Entry 1JX9 (X-ray diffraction, 2.28 A resolution); this record covers chains A and B.

# Chain A
Name: penicillin G acylase alpha subunit
Organism: Escherichia coli
Notes: EC 3.5.1.11; fragment: alpha subunit of penicillin acylase
UniProtKB: P06875 (PAC_ECOLI); residues 0-208 here correspond to UniProt positions 26-234 (UniProt number = residue number + 26)
Sequence (209 residues; numbered 0 to 208; the number before each row is that of its first residue; numbering starts at 0):
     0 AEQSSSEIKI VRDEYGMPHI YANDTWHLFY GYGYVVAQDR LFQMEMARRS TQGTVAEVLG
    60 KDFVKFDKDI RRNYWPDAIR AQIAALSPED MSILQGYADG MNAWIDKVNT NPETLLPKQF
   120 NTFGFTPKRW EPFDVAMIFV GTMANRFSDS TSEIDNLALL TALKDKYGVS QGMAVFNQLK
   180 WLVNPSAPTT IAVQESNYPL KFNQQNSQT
Disordered / not traced: 0-2
UniProt features mapped onto this chain:
  - binding site (Ca(2+)): Glu152
Bound ions: Ca2+: Glu152 (shared with Asp73(B), Val75(B), Asp76(B), Pro205(B) of chain B)
Reported in the primary citation:
  - conformationally variable residues (helix shift): Asn144 to Phe146

# Chain B
Name: penicillin G acylase beta subunit
Organism: Escherichia coli
Notes: EC 3.5.1.11; fragment: beta subunit of penicillin acylase
UniProtKB: P06875 (PAC_ECOLI); residues 1-557 here correspond to UniProt positions 290-846 (UniProt number = residue number + 289)
Sequence (557 residues; row label = number of the first residue in the row):
     1 SNMWVIGKSK AQDAKAIMVN GPQAGWYAPA YTYGIGLHGA GYDVTGNTPF AYPGLVFGHN
    61 GVISWGSTAG FGDDVDIFAE RLSAEKPGYY LHNGKWVKML SREETITVKN GQAETFTVWR
   121 TVHGNILQTD QTTQTAYAKS RAWDGKELAS LLAWTHQMKA KNWQEWTQQA AKQALTINWY
   181 YADVNGNIGY VHTGAYPDRQ SGHDPRLPVP GTGKWDWKGL LPFEMNPKVY NPQSGYIANW
   241 NNSPQKDYPA SDLFAFLWGG ADRVTEIDRL LEQKPRLTAD QAWDVIRQTS RQDLNLRLFL
   301 PTLQAATSGL TQSDPRRQLV ETLTRWDGIN LLNDDGKTWQ QPGSAILNVW LTSMLKRTVV
   361 AAVPMPFDKW YSASGYETTQ DGPTGSLNIS VGAKILYEAV QGDKSPIPQA VDLFAGKPQQ
   421 EVVLAALEDT WETLSKRYGN NVSNWKTPAM ALTFRANNFF GVPQAAAEET RHQAEYQNRG
   481 TENDMIVFSP TTSDRPVLAW DVVAPGQSGF IAPDGTVDKH YEDQLKMYEN FGRKSLWLTK
   541 QDVEAHKESQ EVLHVQR
Construct notes: engineered mutation Ala24 (Phe313 in P06875), Leu148 (Val437 in P06875)
UniProt features mapped onto this chain:
  - active site: Ser1 (Nucleophile)
  - binding site (Ca(2+)): Asp73, Val75, Asp76, Pro205, Asp252
Bound ions: Ca2+: Asp73, Val75, Asp76, Pro205, Asp252 (shared with Glu152(A) of chain A)

# How chain A and chain B interact
Residue-residue contacts - 363 pairs, chain A then chain B:
  Ser5(A) with Leu553(B); His554(B); Val555(B), hydrogen bond (backbone-backbone)
  Glu6(A) with Val552(B); Leu553(B); His554(B), salt bridge
  Ile7(A) with Glu551(B); Val552(B); Leu553(B), hydrogen bond (backbone-backbone)
  Lys8(A) with Gln550(B); Glu551(B)
  Ile9(A) with Gln550(B); Glu551(B), hydrogen bond (backbone-backbone); Leu553(B), hydrophobic
  Val10(A) with Val543(B), hydrophobic; Lys547(B); Ser549(B)
  Arg11(A) with Lys547(B); Glu548(B), hydrogen bond (backbone-backbone); Ser549(B), hydrogen bond (backbone-backbone)
  Asp12(A) with Trp537(B); His546(B); Glu548(B)
  Glu13(A) with His520(B); His546(B), salt bridge; Glu548(B)
  Tyr14(A) with Gln507(B); His520(B), hydrogen bond (backbone-side chain); Asp523(B); Gln524(B); Met527(B); Lys534(B)
  Gly15(A) with Gln507(B); His520(B), hydrogen bond (backbone-side chain); Glu548(B)
  Met16(A) with Gly34(B); Ile35(B); Gly36(B); Thr45(B); Gly46(B); Gln507(B); Leu536(B), hydrophobic
  Pro17(A) with Tyr33(B); Gly34(B); Ile35(B); Gly36(B), hydrogen bond (backbone-backbone); Gln507(B)
  His18(A) with Gly36(B); His38(B), hydrogen bond; Thr45(B); Trp537(B), hydrogen bond (side chain-backbone); Val543(B)
  Ile19(A) with Ile35(B), hydrophobic; Gly36(B), hydrogen bond (backbone-backbone); Leu37(B); His38(B), hydrogen bond (backbone-backbone)
  Tyr20(A) with His38(B); Val543(B)
  Ala21(A) with His38(B), hydrogen bond (backbone-backbone); Gly39(B); Ala40(B)
  Asn22(A) with Ala40(B), hydrogen bond (backbone-backbone)
  Asp23(A) with Ala40(B)
  Thr24(A) with Ala40(B)
  Trp25(A) with Val555(B), hydrophobic; Arg557(B)
  His26(A) with Val555(B), hydrogen bond (side chain-backbone)
  Leu27(A) with Leu37(B), hydrophobic; His38(B); Gly39(B); Tyr42(B), hydrophobic
  Phe28(A) with Pro53(B); Thr155(B)
  Tyr29(A) with Val555(B)
  Tyr31(A) with Tyr33(B), hydrophobic; Ile35(B); Leu37(B), hydrophobic; Thr48(B); Ala51(B), hydrogen bond (side chain-backbone); Tyr52(B), hydrogen bond (side chain-backbone); Pro53(B)
  Tyr33(A) with Glu551(B); Leu553(B), hydrophobic
  Val34(A) with Tyr33(B), hydrogen bond (backbone-side chain)
  Val35(A) with Tyr33(B), hydrogen bond (backbone-side chain); Ala51(B), hydrophobic
  Gln37(A) with Glu551(B)
  Asp38(A) with Tyr33(B), hydrogen bond; Gln507(B), hydrogen bond; Ser508(B); Gly509(B), hydrogen bond (backbone-backbone); Phe510(B)
  Arg39(A) with Ala30(B), hydrogen bond (side chain-backbone); Thr32(B), hydrogen bond (side chain-backbone); Tyr33(B); Val503(B); Gly506(B), hydrogen bond (side chain-backbone); Gln507(B), hydrogen bond (side chain-backbone); Gly509(B)
  Phe41(A) with Gln464(B); Ala465(B)
  Gln42(A) with Pro29(B); Ala30(B), hydrogen bond (side chain-backbone); Gln464(B), hydrogen bond
  Met43(A) with Phe50(B)
  Met45(A) with Val462(B), hydrophobic; Pro463(B)
  Ala46(A) with Phe50(B), hydrophobic
  Ser49(A) with Asn458(B), hydrogen bond; Phe460(B); Val462(B)
  Thr50(A) with Phe460(B)
  Val54(A) with Val462(B), hydrophobic
  Ala55(A) with Ile106(B), hydrophobic; Thr107(B); Val108(B); Lys109(B), hydrogen bond (backbone-backbone)
  Glu56(A) with Thr107(B), hydrogen bond (backbone-backbone); Lys109(B)
  Val57(A) with Lys109(B)
  Leu58(A) with Pro463(B)
  Gly59(A) with Val108(B); Lys109(B)
  Lys60(A) with Val108(B)
  Phe62(A) with Gly461(B); Pro463(B)
  Val63(A) with Val108(B), hydrophobic; Glu114(B)
  Phe65(A) with Phe460(B), hydrophobic; Val462(B), hydrophobic
  Asp66(A) with Ile106(B)
  Lys67(A) with Ile106(B); Glu114(B), salt bridge; Phe116(B)
  Arg70(A) with Arg102(B), hydrogen bond (backbone-side chain); Glu104(B), salt bridge; Thr105(B), hydrogen bond (side chain-backbone); Ile106(B); Val118(B)
  Arg71(A) with Phe116(B); Val118(B); Asn125(B); Gln128(B), hydrogen bond
  Asn72(A) with Asn125(B); Lys139(B), hydrogen bond; Arg141(B), hydrogen bond (backbone-side chain)
  Tyr73(A) with Arg102(B), hydrogen bond (backbone-side chain); Asn125(B)
  Trp74(A) with Leu100(B), hydrophobic; Ser101(B); Arg102(B); Val118(B); Arg120(B); Asn125(B)
  Pro75(A) with Arg102(B)
  Ile78(A) with Glu147(B); Leu148(B), hydrophobic
  Gln81(A) with Gly145(B); Lys146(B); Glu147(B), hydrogen bond; Leu148(B), hydrogen bond (side chain-backbone)
  Ile82(A) with Leu148(B), hydrophobic
  Leu85(A) with Leu152(B), hydrophobic
  Asp89(A) with Leu152(B); His156(B), salt bridge
  Ser91(A) with Arg557(B), hydrogen bond
  Ile92(A) with Pro53(B), hydrophobic; Leu152(B), hydrophobic
  Gln94(A) with Arg557(B)
  Tyr96(A) with Ala51(B), hydrogen bond (side chain-backbone)
  Pro111(A) with Pro513(B)
  Glu112(A) with Pro513(B)
  Thr113(A) with Pro513(B)
  Leu114(A) with Phe510(B)
  Leu115(A) with Pro513(B)
  Pro116(A) with Phe510(B), hydrophobic; Ile511(B)
  Lys117(A) with Glu468(B), salt bridge; Ile511(B), hydrogen bond (backbone-backbone); Ala512(B)
  Gln118(A) with Glu469(B), hydrogen bond; Gly509(B); Ile511(B)
  Phe122(A) with Ala465(B)
  Ala135(A) with Leu151(B), hydrophobic
  Ile137(A) with Phe50(B), hydrophobic; Tyr52(B)
  Phe138(A) with Tyr52(B), hydrophobic; Glu147(B); Leu151(B), hydrophobic; Trp154(B), hydrophobic; Leu175(B), hydrophobic
  Val139(A) with Glu147(B)
  Gly140(A) with Phe460(B)
  Thr141(A) with Phe50(B); Tyr52(B), hydrogen bond; Phe459(B); Phe460(B)
  Met142(A) with Tyr52(B), hydrophobic; Trp154(B), hydrophobic; Leu175(B), hydrophobic
  Ala143(A) with Trp143(B); Leu175(B), hydrophobic
  Asn144(A) with Arg141(B), hydrogen bond; Trp143(B)
  Arg145(A) with Phe459(B); Phe460(B)
  Phe146(A) with Tyr31(B); Phe459(B), hydrophobic
  Ser147(A) with Asp74(B), hydrogen bond; Trp143(B), hydrogen bond (backbone-side chain); Leu175(B); Thr176(B), hydrogen bond (side chain-backbone)
  Asp148(A) with Lys139(B), salt bridge; Arg141(B), salt bridge; Trp143(B)
  Ser149(A) with Ser251(B); Leu253(B)
  Thr150(A) with Val75(B); Ile77(B); Asp252(B), hydrogen bond; Leu253(B)
  Ser151(A) with Asp252(B), hydrogen bond (backbone-side chain); Leu253(B); Phe254(B), hydrogen bond (side chain-backbone)
  Glu152(A) with Val75(B); Asp76(B); Ile77(B), hydrogen bond (side chain-backbone); Pro205(B); Arg206(B); Leu207(B); Pro208(B); Asp252(B)
  Ile153(A) with Ile77(B), hydrophobic; Asp130(B); Tyr137(B), hydrophobic
  Asp154(A) with Phe254(B); Trp370(B)
  Asn155(A) with Arg206(B), hydrogen bond (side chain-backbone); Leu207(B); Asp252(B), hydrogen bond (side chain-backbone); Phe254(B)
  Leu156(A) with Leu207(B); Pro208(B)
  Ala157(A) with Phe367(B)
  Leu158(A) with Phe367(B); Trp370(B), hydrophobic; Tyr371(B)
  Leu159(A) with Leu207(B), hydrophobic
  Ala161(A) with Pro364(B); Phe367(B), hydrophobic
  Leu162(A) with Pro364(B)
  Lys165(A) with Ala362(B); Pro364(B)
  Tyr166(A) with Ala362(B), hydrogen bond (side chain-backbone); Val411(B), hydrophobic
  Gln170(A) with Ala410(B); Val411(B)
  Met172(A) with Arg206(B)
  Ala173(A) with Ala410(B), hydrophobic
  Val174(A) with Ala410(B); Val411(B), hydrophobic
  Phe175(A) with Arg206(B)
  Asn176(A) with Arg206(B), hydrogen bond
  Gln177(A) with Ile407(B); Pro408(B); Gln409(B), hydrogen bond; Ala410(B), hydrogen bond (side chain-backbone); Val411(B), hydrogen bond (side chain-backbone); Leu413(B)
  Leu178(A) with Leu257(B); Val363(B), hydrophobic; Ile395(B)
  Lys179(A) with Arg206(B), hydrogen bond (backbone-side chain); Ser251(B), hydrogen bond (side chain-backbone); Asp252(B); Leu253(B), hydrogen bond (side chain-backbone); Phe256(B), hydrogen bond (side chain-backbone); Leu257(B)
  Trp180(A) with Arg206(B); Leu257(B), hydrophobic; Trp258(B), hydrogen bond (side chain-backbone); Gly259(B); Glu398(B)
  Leu181(A) with Pro205(B), hydrophobic; Arg206(B); Pro249(B)
  Val182(A) with Asp247(B); Tyr248(B); Pro249(B), hydrophobic
  Asn183(A) with Trp258(B); Gly259(B); Gly260(B); Glu398(B), hydrogen bond; Pro406(B); Ile407(B)
  Pro184(A) with Pro406(B), hydrophobic
  Ser185(A) with Gly260(B), hydrogen bond (side chain-backbone); Glu398(B); Pro406(B)
  Ala186(A) with Trp258(B); Gly259(B)
  Pro187(A) with Asn242(B), hydrogen bond (backbone-side chain); Ser243(B); Gly259(B); Gly260(B); Asp262(B); Val264(B), hydrophobic; Thr265(B)
  Thr188(A) with Asn242(B); Ser243(B); Pro244(B); Gln245(B); Lys246(B)
  Thr189(A) with Tyr190(B); Ile237(B); Ala238(B), hydrogen bond (side chain-backbone); Asn239(B), hydrogen bond; Asn242(B), hydrogen bond; Ser243(B), hydrogen bond (backbone-backbone); Pro244(B), hydrogen bond (backbone-backbone)
  Ile190(A) with Tyr190(B), hydrophobic; Pro227(B); Lys228(B); Val229(B), hydrophobic; Pro244(B), hydrogen bond (backbone-backbone)
  Val192(A) with Lys246(B)
  Gln193(A) with Gln233(B)
  Glu194(A) with Val229(B); Pro232(B); Gln233(B), hydrogen bond (side chain-backbone)
  Ser195(A) with Gln245(B), hydrogen bond
  Asn196(A) with Gln245(B); Lys246(B); Asp247(B), hydrogen bond
  Tyr197(A) with Leu221(B); Met225(B); Gln245(B), hydrogen bond (backbone-side chain); Lys246(B), hydrogen bond (backbone-backbone); Asp247(B); Tyr248(B), hydrophobic; Pro249(B)
  Pro198(A) with Met225(B)
  Leu199(A) with Leu221(B), hydrophobic; Met225(B), hydrophobic
  Lys200(A) with Asp247(B), salt bridge
  Phe201(A) with Pro249(B), hydrophobic
  Asn202(A) with Gly202(B); Asp204(B); Pro205(B)
  Gln203(A) with Asp204(B); Arg206(B), hydrogen bond (backbone-side chain)
  Gln204(A) with Asp204(B), hydrogen bond (backbone-side chain)
  Asn205(A) with Asp204(B), hydrogen bond (backbone-side chain); Leu207(B)
  Ser206(A) with Gly202(B)
  Gln207(A) with Gly202(B); His203(B); Asp204(B), hydrogen bond (side chain-backbone); Leu207(B), hydrogen bond (side chain-backbone); Pro208(B), hydrogen bond (side chain-backbone); Val209(B); Trp215(B)
Also at the interface, not in a pair above, chain A (142 interface residues in all): Ile69, Leu93, Val134
Also at the interface, not in a pair above, chain B (164 interface residues in all): Val56, Trp119, Leu127, Ala149, Ser150, Ile177, Arg199, Pro210, Ala250, Val359, Lys394, Ala466, Gly515, Lys540, Glu544, Gln556

# In short
The interface between chain A and chain B involves 142 residues on one side and 164 on the other, with 84
hydrogen bonds and 9 salt bridges. Polar contacts include Glu6(A)-His554(B), Glu13(A)-His546(B) and
Lys67(A)-Glu114(B). From the paper: conformational variability at Asn144(A).
Chain A is penicillin G acylase alpha subunit and chain B is penicillin G acylase beta subunit, both from
Escherichia coli; the structure, Penicillin Acylase, mutant, was determined by X-ray diffraction together with
1K5Q, 1K5S, 1K7D and 1KEC from the same study.
